3X1H - chain A; structure by X-ray diffraction, 2.30 A resolution.

[Chain A]
Protein: Peroxisome proliferator-activated receptor gamma
From: Homo sapiens
Notes: fragment: ligand binding domain
Reference sequence: P37231 (PPARG_HUMAN); residues 204-477 here correspond to UniProt positions 232-505 (UniProt number = residue number + 28)
Chain sequence (276 residues; each row starts with the number of its first residue):
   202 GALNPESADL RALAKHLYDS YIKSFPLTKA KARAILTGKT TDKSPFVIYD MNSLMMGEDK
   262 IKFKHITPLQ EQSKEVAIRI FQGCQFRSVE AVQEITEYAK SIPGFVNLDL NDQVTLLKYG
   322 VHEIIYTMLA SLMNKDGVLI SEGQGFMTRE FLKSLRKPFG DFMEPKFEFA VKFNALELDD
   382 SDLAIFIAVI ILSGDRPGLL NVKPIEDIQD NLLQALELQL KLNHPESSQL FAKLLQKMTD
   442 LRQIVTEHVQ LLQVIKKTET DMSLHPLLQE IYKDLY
Unresolved in the structure: 202-206, 263-274, 475-477
Sequence notes: expression tag (202-203)
Swiss-Prot annotation at these positions:
  - motif: Pro467 to Asp475 (9aaTAD)
  - binding site (rosiglitazone): Gln286 to Ser289, His323, His449, Tyr473
  - cross-link: Lys224 (Glycyl lysine isopeptide (Lys-Gly) (interchain with G-Cter in ubiquitin))
Glycans and other covalent adducts: compound 5OX linked to Cys285
Ligand contacts: 5OX ((7E,11Z,14Z,17Z,20Z)-5-oxotricosa-7,11,14,17,20-pentaenoic acid): Ile281, Gly284, Gln286, Ser289, His323, Tyr327, Val339, Leu340, Ile341, Ser342, Met348, Phe363, Met364, Lys367, His449, Leu453, Leu469, Tyr473

[In short]
Compound 5OX is covalently linked to Cys285. From UniProt: 7 rosiglitazone-binding residues.
Chain A is Peroxisome proliferator-activated receptor gamma (Homo sapiens); the structure, hPPARgamma Ligand
binding domain in complex with 5-oxo-tricosahexaenoic acid, was determined by X-ray diffraction together with
3X1I from the same study.
